9KM0 - chains M and H of the 39 polymer chains in the assembly; structure by electron microscopy, 2.78 A resolution.

[Chain M]
Protein: Reaction center protein M chain
From: Dinoroseobacter shibae DFL 12
UniProt: A8LQ17 (A8LQ17_DINSH); residue numbers follow UniProt; this construct covers 1-330
Chain sequence (330 residues; numbered 1 to 330; the number before each row is that of its first residue):
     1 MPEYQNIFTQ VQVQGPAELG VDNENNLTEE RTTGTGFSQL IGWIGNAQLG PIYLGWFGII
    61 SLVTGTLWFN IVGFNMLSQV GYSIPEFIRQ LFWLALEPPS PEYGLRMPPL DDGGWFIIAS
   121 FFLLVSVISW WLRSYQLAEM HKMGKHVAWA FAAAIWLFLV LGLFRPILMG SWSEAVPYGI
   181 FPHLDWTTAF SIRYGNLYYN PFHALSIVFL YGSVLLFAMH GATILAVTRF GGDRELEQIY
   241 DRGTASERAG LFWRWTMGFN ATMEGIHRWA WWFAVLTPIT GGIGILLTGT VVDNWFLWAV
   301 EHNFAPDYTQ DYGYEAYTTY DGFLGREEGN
Not modelled in the structure: 1, 327-330
Ion coordination: Fe ion: H220, E235, H267 (shared with 2 residues of chain L)
Small-molecule neighbours:
  - Spheroidenone (A1EFU; (4E,16E,26E)-2-methoxy-2,6,10,14,19,23,27,31-octamethyl-dotriaconta-4,6,8,10,12,14,16,18,20,22,26,30-dodecaen-3-one): W68, F69, N70, V72, G73, F74, M76, F87, L91, I117, S120, F121, L123, L124, F158, L161, G162, L163, W172, V176, P177, Y178, G179, I180, H183
  - bacteriochlorophyll a (BCL), molecule 1: W68, F69, L91, F92, F158, L161, V176, I180, H183, L184, W186, T187
  - bacteriochlorophyll a (BCL), molecule 2: T187, Y198, H203, A204, I207, V208, Y211, G212, L215
  - bacteriochlorophyll a / bacteriopheophytin a: S61, L62, G65, T66, W68, F69, N70, L123, S126, V127, W130, V147, A150, F151, A154, I155, L157, F158, L161, W186, T187, T188, F190, S191, L197, Y198, H203, S206, I207, L210, Y211, A274, T277, P278, T280, G281, G282, I285
  - bacteriopheophytin a (BPH): Y211, V214, L215, A218, M219, W253, T256, M257
  - MW9 ((21R,24R,27S)-24,27,28-trihydroxy-18,24-dioxo-19,23,25-trioxa-24lambda~5~-phosphaoctacosan-21-yl (9Z)-octadec-9-enoate), molecule 1: N25, N26, E29, E30, Y53, G55, W56, F57, I60, L124, V125, I128, S129, W131, L132, Y135, Q136, E139, M140
  - MW9, molecule 2: S83, I84, P85
  - MW9, molecule 3: G144, K145, H146, W149, A152, A153, W156, R268, W271, W272, V275, I279, I283
  - MW9, molecule 4: P201, A204, L205, V208, W298, H302, F304
  - ubiquinone-10 (U10): L215, L216, M219, H220, T223, I224, S246, A249, G250, W253, M257, F259, N260, A261, T262, M263, I266, W269, F273

[Chain H]
Protein: Reaction center protein H chain
From: Dinoroseobacter shibae DFL 12
UniProt: A8LQ33 (A8LQ33_DINSH); numbering as in UniProt (aligned over 1-256)
Chain sequence (256 residues; numbered 1 to 256; the number before each row is that of its first residue):
     1 MEETFFGNFD LASLSLWLFY GFFALLIYYL QTENMREGYP LEDDDGNTAA NQGPFPLPKE
    61 KTFKLQHGRG ELTLPGEDVQ RRDNLALRKT AHGNGFPMEP TGDPMLDGVG PASWSKRRDV
   121 PELDAHGHPK IVPMSAAEGF GVSAGTDPRG LPVMAGDGEI VGLVSDMWID EAEQLVRYLE
   181 IELDPEWGDG KRLVQREMVR IKSDRVKVRS IYGKHFKNVP KTKSPNQVTL LEEDKIMAYY
   241 AGGTLYADES RLEPQL
Small-molecule neighbours:
  - MW9 ((21R,24R,27S)-24,27,28-trihydroxy-18,24-dioxo-19,23,25-trioxa-24lambda~5~-phosphaoctacosan-21-yl (9Z)-octadec-9-enoate), molecule 1: N8, F9, S13, L16, W17, Y20, F23, A24
  - MW9, molecule 2: L18, G21, F22, L25, L26, Y29
  - MW9, molecule 3: F23, Y28, P54, F55, P56
  - MW9, molecule 4: D43, A49, A50, N51, N94
  - MW9, molecule 5: A50, N51, Q52, G53

[How chain M and chain H interact]
Contacting residue pairs (127; chain M residue first):
  P2(M) - R200(H)
  E3(M) - E197(H)
  E3(M) - M198(H)
  E3(M) - R200(H)
  E3(M) - R209(H)
  Y4(M) - R196(H)  hydrogen bond
  Y4(M) - E197(H)
  Y4(M) - V199(H)
  Y4(M) - R200(H)
  Q5(M) - R200(H)
  N6(M) - R196(H)  hydrogen bond
  N6(M) - E197(H)
  T9(M) - R196(H)
  Q10(M) - G145(H)
  Q10(M) - T146(H)
  Q10(M) - R196(H)  hydrogen bond
  Q10(M) - V199(H)  hydrogen bond (side chain-backbone)
  Q10(M) - I201(H)
  V11(M) - V142(H)  hydrophobic
  V11(M) - A144(H)
  V11(M) - T146(H)
  Q12(M) - V142(H)
  Q12(M) - S143(H)  hydrogen bond (backbone-backbone)
  Q12(M) - A144(H)  hydrogen bond (backbone-backbone)
  V13(M) - M134(H)  hydrophobic
  V13(M) - G141(H)
  V13(M) - I169(H)  hydrophobic
  V13(M) - Q174(H)
  V13(M) - V176(H)  hydrophobic
  Q14(M) - G139(H)
  Q14(M) - F140(H)
  Q14(M) - G141(H)  hydrogen bond (backbone-backbone)
  Q14(M) - S143(H)
  Q14(M) - Q174(H)
  G15(M) - G139(H)
  G15(M) - F140(H)
  G15(M) - Q174(H)
  P16(M) - E138(H)
  P16(M) - G139(H)
  P16(M) - F140(H)
  P16(M) - Q174(H)  hydrogen bond (backbone-side chain)
  V21(M) - A125(H)  hydrophobic
  F37(M) - Q174(H)
  Q39(M) - S143(H)
  Q39(M) - A144(H)
  W43(M) - A144(H)  hydrophobic
  W43(M) - G145(H)
  N46(M) - E173(H)
  P201(M) - L16(H)  hydrophobic
  F202(M) - A12(H)
  F202(M) - S15(H)
  F202(M) - L16(H)
  L205(M) - L16(H)  hydrophobic
  L205(M) - F19(H)  hydrophobic
  F209(M) - F19(H)  hydrophobic
  F209(M) - F23(H)  hydrophobic
  T228(M) - E197(H)
  R229(M) - Q195(H)  hydrogen bond (backbone-side chain)
  R229(M) - E197(H)
  R229(M) - M198(H)
  R229(M) - M237(H)
  F230(M) - M237(H)
  F230(M) - A241(H)  hydrophobic
  G231(M) - M237(H)  hydrogen bond (backbone-side chain)
  D233(M) - R177(H)  salt bridge
  R234(M) - E122(H)  salt bridge
  R234(M) - I131(H)
  R234(M) - R177(H)
  R234(M) - Y178(H)
  R234(M) - E233(H)  salt bridge
  R234(M) - M237(H)
  E237(M) - R117(H)  hydrogen bond (backbone-side chain)
  E237(M) - R118(H)  salt bridge
  E237(M) - E122(H)
  E237(M) - L230(H)
  Q238(M) - R117(H)
  I239(M) - E37(H)
  Y240(M) - L65(H)  hydrophobic
  Y240(M) - L72(H)
  D241(M) - Q80(H)  hydrogen bond
  D241(M) - R117(H)  salt bridge
  D241(M) - R118(H)  salt bridge
  R242(M) - E37(H)  salt bridge
  R242(M) - D78(H)  salt bridge
  R242(M) - Q80(H)
  R242(M) - S115(H)
  R242(M) - R117(H)
  G243(M) - S115(H)
  G243(M) - R117(H)
  G243(M) - D234(H)
  T244(M) - S113(H)  hydrogen bond (side chain-backbone)
  T244(M) - S115(H)
  T244(M) - D234(H)  hydrogen bond (backbone-side chain)
  E247(M) - S115(H)  hydrogen bond
  R248(M) - P111(H)  hydrogen bond (side chain-backbone)
  R248(M) - S113(H)  hydrogen bond (side chain-backbone)
  R248(M) - A238(H)
  R254(M) - Y39(H)
  R254(M) - L41(H)
  F259(M) - Q31(H)
  N260(M) - N34(H)
  A261(M) - N34(H)
  T262(M) - E33(H)
  T262(M) - N34(H)
  E264(M) - K61(H)  salt bridge
  E264(M) - F63(H)
  G265(M) - N34(H)
  R268(M) - Y29(H)  hydrogen bond
  R268(M) - L30(H)
  R268(M) - E33(H)  salt bridge
  R268(M) - K61(H)
  W269(M) - I27(H)  hydrophobic
  W269(M) - L30(H)  hydrophobic
  W269(M) - N34(H)
  W272(M) - F22(H)  hydrophobic
  W272(M) - L26(H)
  W272(M) - L30(H)
  L276(M) - F19(H)  hydrophobic
  L276(M) - L26(H)  hydrophobic
  T280(M) - F19(H)
  L287(M) - A12(H)  hydrophobic
  T290(M) - M1(H)
  V291(M) - M1(H)
  W298(M) - D10(H)  hydrogen bond
  W298(M) - S13(H)
  E301(M) - N8(H)  hydrogen bond (backbone-side chain)
  H302(M) - N8(H)  hydrogen bond (side chain-backbone)
Also at the interface, not in a pair above, chain M (63 interface residues in all): A17, E18, Q48, I266, I283, V292, W295
Also at the interface, not in a pair above, chain H (76 interface residues in all): E2, L11, L74, G110, A112, W114, P148, M167, E171, A172, L175, T244

[Summary]
63 residues of chain M and 76 residues of chain H are in contact, with 21 hydrogen bonds and 10 salt bridges.
Among the polar pairs are D233(M)-R177(H), R234(M)-E122(H) and R234(M)-E233(H). 2 compound MW9 molecules are
bound between chain M and chain H.
Chain M is Reaction center protein M chain and chain H is Reaction center protein H chain, both from
Dinoroseobacter shibae DFL 12; the structure, Cryo-EM structure of a tri-heme cytochrome-associated RC-LH1
complex from a marine photoheterotrophic bacterium, purified with EDTA-2Na-containing ..., was determined by
electron microscopy, deposited together with 8YY9 and 8YZ2.
